PDB entry 6MZE | X-ray diffraction, 3.60 A resolution | chains H and L of the 14 polymer chains in the assembly

Chain H:
Molecule: Tubulin alpha-1A chain
From: Sus scrofa
UniProt: P02550 (TBA1A_PIG); residue numbers follow UniProt; this construct covers 1-451
Sequence (451 residues; row label = number of the first residue in the row):
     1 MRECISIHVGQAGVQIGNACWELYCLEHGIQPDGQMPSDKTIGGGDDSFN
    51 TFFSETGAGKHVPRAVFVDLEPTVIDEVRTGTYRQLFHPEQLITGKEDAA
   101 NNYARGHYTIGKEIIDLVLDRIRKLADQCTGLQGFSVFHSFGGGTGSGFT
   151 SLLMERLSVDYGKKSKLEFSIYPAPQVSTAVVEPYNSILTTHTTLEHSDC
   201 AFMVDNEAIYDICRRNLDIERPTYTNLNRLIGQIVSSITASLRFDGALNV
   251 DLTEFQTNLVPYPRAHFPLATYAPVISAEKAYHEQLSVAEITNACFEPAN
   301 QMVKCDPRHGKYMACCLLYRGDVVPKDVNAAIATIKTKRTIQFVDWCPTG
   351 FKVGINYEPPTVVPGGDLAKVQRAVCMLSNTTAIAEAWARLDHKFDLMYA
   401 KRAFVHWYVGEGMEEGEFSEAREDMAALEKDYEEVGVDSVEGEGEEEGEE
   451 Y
Not modelled in the structure: 1, 39-46, 280-284, 438-451
Small-molecule neighbours: GTP (guanosine-5'-triphosphate): V9, G10, Q11, A12, Q15, I16, D69, E71, D98, A99, A100, N101, S140, G142, G143, G144, T145, G146, I171, V177, S178, T179, E183, N206, Y224, L227, N228, I231
Swiss-Prot annotation at these positions:
  - active site: E254
  - binding site (GTP): G10, Q11, A12, Q15, E71, A99, S140, G143, G144, T145, G146, T179, E183, N206, Y224, N228, L252
  - binding site (Mg(2+)): E71
  - site: Y451 (Involved in polymerization)
  - modified residue: K40 (N6-acetyllysine), Y282 (3'-nitrotyrosine), S439 (Phosphoserine), E443 (5-glutamyl polyglutamate), E445 (5-glutamyl polyglutamate), Y451 (3'-nitrotyrosine)

Chain L:
Molecule: Protein Stu2p/Alp14p
From: Lachancea kluyveri NRRL Y-12651
Notes: engineered mutation(s): 256-297 residue linkers were replaced by the shorter linker (AVPAQSDNNSTLQTDKDGDTLMGN)
Sequence (536 residues; row label = number of the first residue in the row; note: 18 numbers in that range are skipped by the numbering (no residue carries them; nothing is unmodelled there)):
     1 MADQDDVDFTTLPLEQRASHKVWKARLNAYQELNNLFTKSSVISPPNDVA
    51 NYWLDPELFASYIVDSNVVAQENAIIALHTLLEYISQVPNVSTSKLRLQW
   101 IPPLVEKGLSSSRAATKAKATDCIMLLTQSDTSIQQTVNLMLPSLSNKLP
   151 RLVSSCVKCLATIIEEFGFINVSDINILLSEILEPLPKLSSHADRNVRSE
   201 TMNLILQIYKWFGKELLQELLLEKLKPIQQRDLSRMFEKYEGTIPPKQQP
   251 RLFQWAVPA
   278 QSDNNSTLQTDKDGDTLMGNAVDPFELLPPSVILDKFPADFQTRISSTKW
   328 KDRVEALEEIHNNVLKPVKKLAHKNQDYSDYLRVLANVIQKDANVQAVTI
   378 AANSVQLLCNSLRSNFTRSYGAIVLVPLLERTKEKKPSVNEAICSALDAV
   428 ATYCGFDDCLEETLNYMKHKTPQVRIECTKFLTRMLQGWKSDGPLQNQLL
   478 FKLLPEVTTAVLKIVNDTQPTTRNTGFECFATLMKLVGERELADPLEKLD
   528 NLKKKKIYEYYEKVEVATGLEHHHHHH
Not modelled in the structure: 1-13, 44-45, 278-296, 544-554

Chain H / chain L interface:
Contacting residue pairs (18; chain H residue first):
  Y108(H) - K226(L)
  V409(H) - A193(L)
  V409(H) - R195(L)
  V409(H) - R198(L)  hydrogen bond (backbone-side chain)
  G410(H) - A193(L)
  E411(H) - A193(L)
  G412(H) - H192(L)
  G412(H) - A193(L)  hydrogen bond (backbone-backbone)
  G412(H) - R198(L)
  G412(H) - K226(L)  hydrogen bond (backbone-side chain)
  M413(H) - R198(L)
  E414(H) - R198(L)  salt bridge
  E414(H) - K226(L)
  E414(H) - I228(L)
  E414(H) - Q229(L)
  G416(H) - I228(L)
  E417(H) - I228(L)
  E420(H) - R231(L)  salt bridge
Also at the interface, not in a pair above, chain H (11 interface residues in all): T109
Also at the interface, not in a pair above, chain L (9 interface residues in all): D194

In short:
11 residues of chain H face 9 of chain L across their interface; the contacts include 3 hydrogen bonds and 2
salt bridges. Among the polar pairs are E414(H)-R198(L), E420(H)-R231(L) and V409(H)-R198(L). Bound to chain
H: GTP.
Chain H is Tubulin alpha-1A chain (Sus scrofa) and chain L is Protein Stu2p/Alp14p (Lachancea kluyveri NRRL
Y-12651); the structure, Structural Basis of Tubulin Recruitment and Assembly by Microtubule Polymerases with
Tumor Overexpressed Gene (TOG) Domain ..., was determined by X-ray diffraction together with 6MZF and 6MZG
from the same study.
